PDB entry 8AKK | X-ray diffraction, 1.36 A resolution | chain A

== Chain A ==
Protein: Carbapenem-hydrolyzing beta-lactamase KPC
From: Klebsiella pneumoniae
Notes: EC 3.5.2.6
Reference sequence: Q9F663 (BLKPC_KLEPN); the author numbering skips numbers that UniProt does not, so the offset changes along the chain: 25-57 = UniProt 25-57; 59-252 = UniProt 58-251; 254-295 = UniProt 252-293
Chain sequence (290 residues; row label = number of the first residue in the row; note: 2 numbers in that range are skipped by the numbering (no residue carries them; nothing is unmodelled there)):
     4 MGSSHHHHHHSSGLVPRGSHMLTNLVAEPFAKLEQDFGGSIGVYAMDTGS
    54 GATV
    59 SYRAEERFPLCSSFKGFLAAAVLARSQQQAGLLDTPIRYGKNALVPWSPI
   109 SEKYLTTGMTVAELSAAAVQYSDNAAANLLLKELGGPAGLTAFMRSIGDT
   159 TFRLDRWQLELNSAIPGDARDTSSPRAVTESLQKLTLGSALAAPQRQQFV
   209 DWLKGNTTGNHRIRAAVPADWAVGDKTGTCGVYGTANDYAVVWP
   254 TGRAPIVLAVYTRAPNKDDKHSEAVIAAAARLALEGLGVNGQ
Not modelled in the structure: 4-24, 295
Construct notes: initiating methionine (4); expression tag (5-24); engineered mutation Q166 (Glu165 in Q9F663)
Cystine bridges: C69-C238
Covalent attachments: Imipenem (ID1) linked to S70; Hydrolyzed Imipenem (HIW) linked to S70
Small-molecule neighbours: Hydrolyzed Imipenem / Imipenem: C69, K73, W105, S130, N132, Q166, N170, T215, T216, R220, K234, T235, G236, T237, C238
From the paper describing this entry:
  - binding site for Hydrolyzed Imipenem: S70, S130, N132, T216, T235, T237
  - conformationally variable residues: W165 to N170
  - mutagenesis - E166Q: decreased catalytic activity (citing earlier work)

== Overview ==
Chain A binds Hydrolyzed Imipenem / Imipenem. From the paper: a binding site for Hydrolyzed Imipenem at S70,
S130 and N132 among others; E166Q reduces catalytic activity.
Chain A is Carbapenem-hydrolyzing beta-lactamase KPC (Klebsiella pneumoniae); the structure, Acyl-enzyme
complex of imipenem bound to deacylation mutant KPC-2 (E166Q), was determined by X-ray diffraction (same
publication as 8AKI, 8AKJ, 8AKL and 8AKM).
